PDB entry 6CP7 | electron microscopy, 4.10 A resolution (low resolution: residue-level contacts below are approximate; hydrogen-bond / salt-bridge calls are withheld) | chains 8 and 7 of the 16 polymer chains in the assembly

# Chain 8
Protein: ATP synthase protein 8
From: Saccharomyces cerevisiae (strain ATCC 204508 / S288c)
UniProt: P00856 (ATP8_YEAST); residues 1-48 here = UniProt positions 1-48
Amino-acid sequence (48 residues; numbered 1 to 48; the number before each row is that of its first residue):
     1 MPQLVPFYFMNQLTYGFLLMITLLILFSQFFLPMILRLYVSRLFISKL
Not modelled in the structure: 1-6

# Chain 7
Protein: ATP synthase subunit d, mitochondrial
From: Saccharomyces cerevisiae (strain ATCC 204508 / S288c)
UniProt: P30902 (ATP7_YEAST); residues 1-173 here correspond to UniProt positions 2-174 (UniProt number = residue number + 1)
Amino-acid sequence (173 residues; numbered 1 to 173; the number before each row is that of its first residue):
     1 SLAKSAANKLDWAKVISSLRITGSTATQLSSFKKRNDEARRQLLELQSQP
    51 TEVDFSHYRSVLKNTSVIDKIESYVKQYKPVKIDASKQLQVIESFEKHAM
   101 TNAKETESLVSKELKDLQSTLDNIQSARPFDELTVDDLTKIKPEIDAKVE
   151 EMVKKGKWDVPGYKDRFGNLNVM
Not modelled in the structure: 1-106
Curated features (UniProtKB/Swiss-Prot):
  - modified residue: S1 (N-acetylserine)

# Chain 8 / chain 7 interface
Contacting residue pairs (18; chain 8 residue first):
  L32(8) - W158(7)
  L36(8) - M152(7)
  L36(8) - W158(7)
  R37(8) - V135(7)
  Y39(8) - Y163(7)
  V40(8) - V149(7)
  S41(8) - V135(7)
  R42(8) - F167(7)
  L43(8) - V160(7)
  L43(8) - P161(7)
  F44(8) - E144(7)
  F44(8) - I145(7)
  F44(8) - K148(7)
  I45(8) - L133(7)
  I45(8) - L138(7)
  S46(8) - R166(7)
  S46(8) - F167(7)
  K47(8) - R166(7)
Also at the interface, not in a pair above, chain 8 (14 interface residues in all): P33, L38
Also at the interface, not in a pair above, chain 7 (17 interface residues in all): D136, T139, G162

# Summary
14 residues of chain 8 and 17 residues of chain 7 are in contact.
Chain 8 is ATP synthase protein 8 and chain 7 is ATP synthase subunit d, mitochondrial, both from
Saccharomyces cerevisiae (strain ATCC 204508 / S288c); the structure, Monomer yeast ATP synthase Fo
reconstituted in nanodisc generated from masked refinement, was determined by electron microscopy (same
publication as 6CP3, 6CP5 and 6CP6).
